PDB entry 2JA4 | X-ray diffraction, 2.21 A resolution | chain A

[Chain A]
Protein: T-cell surface glycoprotein CD5
From: Homo sapiens
Notes: fragment: domain iii, residues 269-369
Reference sequence: P06127 (CD5_HUMAN); numbering as in UniProt (aligned over 269-369)
Chain sequence (101 residues; row label = number of the first residue in the row):
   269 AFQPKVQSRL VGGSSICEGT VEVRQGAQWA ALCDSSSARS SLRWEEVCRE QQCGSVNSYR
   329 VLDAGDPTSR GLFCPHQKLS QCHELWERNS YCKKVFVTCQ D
Sequence notes: conflict A269 (Gly in P06127)
Disulfide bonds: C285-C321, C301-C360, C316-C367, C342-C350

[Overview]
Chain A is T-cell surface glycoprotein CD5 (Homo sapiens); the structure, Crystal structure of CD5 domain III
reveals the fold of a group B scavenger cysteine-rich receptor, was determined by X-ray diffraction (same
publication as 2OTT).
